PDB entry 6RP2 | X-ray diffraction, 1.35 A resolution | chains S and L of the 4 polymer chains in the assembly

[Chain S]
Name: Hydrogenase-1 small chain
Organism: Escherichia coli K-12
UniProtKB: P69740 (MBHS_ECOL6); residues 4-327 here correspond to UniProt positions 49-372 (UniProt number = residue number + 45)
Chain sequence (324 residues; numbered 4 to 327; the number before each row is that of its first residue):
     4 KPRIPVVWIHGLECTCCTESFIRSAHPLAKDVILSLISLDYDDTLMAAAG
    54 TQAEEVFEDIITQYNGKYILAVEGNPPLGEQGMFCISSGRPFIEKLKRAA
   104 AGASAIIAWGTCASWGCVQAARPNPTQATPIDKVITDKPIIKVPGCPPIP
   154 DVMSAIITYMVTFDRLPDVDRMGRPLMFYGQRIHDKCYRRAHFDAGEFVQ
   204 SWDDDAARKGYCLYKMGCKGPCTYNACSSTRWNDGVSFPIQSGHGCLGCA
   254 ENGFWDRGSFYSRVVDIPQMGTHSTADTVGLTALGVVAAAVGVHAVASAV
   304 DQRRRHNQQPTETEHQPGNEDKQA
Not modelled in the structure: 268-327
Differences from the reference sequence: conflict Cys225 (Thr270 in P69740)
Curated features (UniProtKB/Swiss-Prot):
  - binding site ([4Fe-4S] cluster): Cys17, Cys20, Cys115, Cys149, His187, Cys190, Cys215, Cys221
  - binding site ([3Fe-4S] cluster): Cys230, Cys249, Cys252
Bound ions: fe4-s3 cluster Fe: Cys17, Cys19, Cys20, Cys115, Cys120, Cys149; 4Fe-4S cluster Fe: His187, Cys190, Cys215, Cys221; 3Fe-4S cluster Fe: Cys230, Cys249, Cys252
Residues lining bound ligands:
  - 3Fe-4S cluster (F3S): Ile186, Thr226, Asn228, Cys230, Trp235, Phe241, Pro242, Cys249, Leu250, Gly251, Cys252, Ala253
  - fe4-s3 cluster (SF3): Glu16, Cys17, Thr18, Cys19, Cys20, Glu76, Gly113, Thr114, Cys115, Cys120, Gly148, Cys149, Pro150
  - 4Fe-4S cluster (SF4): Ile186, His187, Cys190, Arg192, Arg193, Phe196, Cys215, Leu216, Tyr217, Cys221, Gly223, Pro224, Ile243

[Chain L]
Name: Hydrogenase-1 large chain
Organism: Escherichia coli (strain K12)
Notes: EC 1.12.99.6
UniProtKB: P0ACD8 (MBHL_ECOLI); residues 1-582 here = UniProt positions 1-582
Chain sequence (582 residues; row label = number of the first residue in the row):
     1 MSTQYETQGYTINNAGRRLVVDPITRIEGHMRCEVNINDQNVITNAVSCG
    51 TMFRGLEIILQGRDPRDAWAFVERICGVCTGVHALASVYAIEDAIGIKVP
   101 DNANIIRNIMLATLWCHDHLVHFYQLAGMDWIDVLDALKADPRKTSELAQ
   151 SLSSWPKSSPGYFFDVQNRLKKFVEGGQLGIFRNGYWGHPQYKLPPEANL
   201 MGFAHYLEALDFQREIVKIHAVFGGKNPHPNWIVGGMPCAINIDESGAVG
   251 AVNMERLNLVQSIITRTADFINNVMIPDALAIGQFNKPWSEIGTGLSDKC
   301 VLSYGAFPDIANDFGEKSLLMPGGAVINGDFNNVLPVDLVDPQQVQEFVD
   351 HAWYRYPNDQVGRHPFDGITDPWYNPGDVKGSDTNIQQLNEQERYSWIKA
   401 PRWRGNAMEVGPLARTLIAYHKGDAATVESVDRMMSALNLPLSGIQSTLG
   451 RILCRAHEAQWAAGKLQYFFDKLMTNLKNGNLATASTEKWEPATWPTECR
   501 GVGFTEAPRGALGHWAAIRDGKIDLYQCVVPTTWNASPRDPKGQIGAYEA
   551 ALMNTKMAIPEQPLEILRTLHSFDPCLACSTH
Not modelled in the structure: 1
Modified positions: Cys79 (S-hydroxycysteine; CSO)
Curated features (UniProtKB/Swiss-Prot):
  - binding site (Ni(2+)): Cys76, Cys79, Cys576, Cys579
Bound ions: Mg2+: Glu57, Cys528; Ni2+: Cys76, Cys79, Cys576, Cys579; carbonmonoxide-(dicyano) iron Fe: Cys79, Cys579
Residues lining bound ligands: carbonmonoxide-(dicyano) iron (FCO): Cys79, Val82, His83, Ala507, Pro508, Arg509, Leu512, Val530, Pro531, Thr532, Cys576, Cys579

[How chain S and chain L interact]
Pairs across the interface (207; chain S residue first):
  Pro5(S) - Gln178(L)
  Arg6(S) - Phe173(L)  hydrogen bond (side chain-backbone)
  Arg6(S) - Gln178(L)  hydrogen bond (backbone-side chain)
  His13(S) - His30(L)  hydrogen bond (backbone-side chain)
  Gly14(S) - His30(L)  hydrogen bond (backbone-side chain)
  Leu15(S) - Met52(L)  hydrophobic
  Leu15(S) - Phe53(L)
  Glu16(S) - Gly29(L)
  Glu16(S) - Met52(L)
  Glu16(S) - Arg54(L)
  Glu16(S) - Ala578(L)
  Cys17(S) - Glu28(L)
  Cys17(S) - Arg54(L)
  Cys17(S) - Arg74(L)
  Cys17(S) - Ile75(L)
  Cys17(S) - Cys76(L)  hydrophobic
  Cys17(S) - Gly77(L)  hydrogen bond (backbone-backbone)
  Cys17(S) - His229(L)  hydrogen bond
  Thr18(S) - Glu28(L)  hydrogen bond
  Cys19(S) - Gly77(L)
  Cys19(S) - Pro228(L)
  Cys19(S) - His229(L)
  Glu22(S) - Gly77(L)
  Glu22(S) - Val78(L)
  Glu22(S) - His117(L)
  Glu22(S) - Pro228(L)
  Ser23(S) - Pro228(L)
  Ile25(S) - Gln213(L)  hydrogen bond (backbone-side chain)
  Arg26(S) - His117(L)  hydrogen bond
  Arg26(S) - Gln213(L)  hydrogen bond
  Arg26(S) - Arg214(L)
  Arg26(S) - Val217(L)
  Arg26(S) - Asn227(L)  hydrogen bond
  Arg26(S) - Pro228(L)
  Ser27(S) - Arg214(L)
  Ala28(S) - Arg214(L)
  Leu31(S) - Asp211(L)
  Leu31(S) - Arg214(L)
  Lys33(S) - Leu210(L)
  Lys33(S) - Asp211(L)  salt bridge
  Asp34(S) - Arg169(L)  salt bridge
  Ile36(S) - Phe173(L)
  Leu37(S) - Arg169(L)
  Leu37(S) - Phe173(L)
  Ser38(S) - Arg169(L)  hydrogen bond
  Ser41(S) - Gln178(L)
  Leu42(S) - Gly180(L)
  Leu42(S) - Ile181(L)  hydrogen bond (backbone-backbone)
  Asp43(S) - Gly180(L)
  Asp43(S) - Arg183(L)  salt bridge
  Asp46(S) - Pro23(L)
  Asp46(S) - Thr25(L)
  Asp46(S) - Arg26(L)  hydrogen bond (backbone-backbone)
  Thr47(S) - Arg26(L)
  Thr47(S) - Ile27(L)
  Thr47(S) - Leu126(L)
  Leu48(S) - Arg26(L)
  Leu48(S) - Met129(L)
  Leu48(S) - Ile181(L)
  Met49(S) - Thr25(L)
  Met49(S) - Arg26(L)  hydrogen bond (backbone-side chain)
  Met49(S) - Ile181(L)
  Ala50(S) - Arg26(L)  hydrogen bond (backbone-side chain)
  Ala50(S) - Met129(L)
  Ala50(S) - Ile181(L)  hydrogen bond (backbone-backbone)
  Ala50(S) - Tyr186(L)
  Ala50(S) - Trp187(L)  hydrophobic
  Ala51(S) - Thr25(L)  hydrogen bond (backbone-side chain)
  Ala51(S) - Arg183(L)
  Ala51(S) - Asn184(L)
  Ala51(S) - Tyr186(L)
  Ala52(S) - Pro23(L)
  Ala52(S) - Thr25(L)
  Ala52(S) - Tyr186(L)  hydrogen bond (backbone-side chain)
  Ala52(S) - Leu567(L)  hydrophobic
  Gly53(S) - Val21(L)
  Gly53(S) - Asp22(L)
  Gly53(S) - Pro23(L)  hydrogen bond (backbone-backbone)
  Gln55(S) - Asn184(L)  hydrogen bond (backbone-side chain)
  Gln55(S) - Tyr186(L)  hydrogen bond
  Gln55(S) - Glu561(L)  hydrogen bond (side chain-backbone)
  Gln55(S) - Pro563(L)
  Glu57(S) - Asp22(L)
  Glu58(S) - Asn184(L)  hydrogen bond
  Val59(S) - Arg183(L)
  Val59(S) - Asn184(L)
  Asp62(S) - Arg183(L)  salt bridge
  Ile63(S) - Arg183(L)
  Glu83(S) - Trp373(L)
  Glu83(S) - Tyr374(L)  hydrogen bond (side chain-backbone)
  Gln84(S) - Asp383(L)
  Gln84(S) - Thr384(L)
  Met86(S) - Tyr374(L)
  Met86(S) - Asp383(L)
  Met86(S) - Thr384(L)
  Met86(S) - Ile386(L)  hydrophobic
  Met86(S) - Trp397(L)  hydrogen bond (backbone-side chain)
  Phe87(S) - Thr51(L)
  Phe87(S) - Met52(L)
  Phe87(S) - Phe53(L)  hydrogen bond (backbone-backbone)
  Phe87(S) - Pro372(L)  hydrophobic
  Phe87(S) - Trp397(L)  hydrophobic
  Cys88(S) - His30(L)
  Cys88(S) - Thr51(L)
  Ile89(S) - Thr51(L)  hydrogen bond (backbone-backbone)
  Ser90(S) - Asp22(L)
  Ser91(S) - Asp22(L)  hydrogen bond (backbone-side chain)
  Ser91(S) - Pro23(L)
  Gly92(S) - Asp22(L)  hydrogen bond (backbone-side chain)
  Gly92(S) - Arg32(L)
  Gly92(S) - Thr384(L)
  Gly92(S) - Asn385(L)
  Gly92(S) - Ile386(L)  hydrogen bond (backbone-backbone)
  Arg93(S) - Thr384(L)
  Arg93(S) - Asn385(L)  hydrogen bond
  Arg93(S) - Gln387(L)
  Pro94(S) - Thr384(L)
  Val121(S) - Leu56(L)  hydrophobic
  Val121(S) - Ile59(L)
  Val121(S) - Phe71(L)  hydrophobic
  Val121(S) - Arg74(L)
  Gln122(S) - Arg54(L)
  Gln122(S) - Ile59(L)
  Ala124(S) - Ile59(L)
  Ala124(S) - Arg63(L)
  Arg125(S) - Ile59(L)
  Arg125(S) - Arg63(L)  hydrogen bond (backbone-side chain)
  Pro126(S) - Ile58(L)  hydrophobic
  Pro126(S) - Ile59(L)
  Pro128(S) - Arg54(L)
  Pro128(S) - Gly55(L)
  Pro128(S) - Ile58(L)  hydrophobic
  Pro128(S) - Ile59(L)
  Thr129(S) - Phe53(L)
  Thr129(S) - Arg54(L)
  Cys149(S) - Arg74(L)  hydrogen bond (backbone-side chain)
  Cys149(S) - Lys226(L)  hydrogen bond (backbone-side chain)
  Cys149(S) - His229(L)
  Pro150(S) - Lys226(L)
  Pro150(S) - Pro228(L)
  Arg192(S) - Gly250(L)  hydrogen bond (side chain-backbone)
  Trp205(S) - Ile233(L)  hydrophobic
  Trp205(S) - Ala485(L)  hydrophobic
  Trp205(S) - Thr487(L)
  Trp205(S) - Trp490(L)
  Asp206(S) - Ala240(L)
  Asp206(S) - Ala483(L)
  Asp206(S) - Thr484(L)  hydrogen bond (side chain-backbone)
  Asp206(S) - Ala485(L)
  Ala210(S) - Ala240(L)
  Arg211(S) - Ile241(L)
  Arg211(S) - Asn242(L)  hydrogen bond (backbone-side chain)
  Arg211(S) - Gly247(L)
  Arg211(S) - Ala251(L)
  Arg211(S) - Leu482(L)
  Arg211(S) - Ala483(L)
  Lys212(S) - Ser246(L)
  Lys212(S) - Gly247(L)
  Gly213(S) - Gly250(L)  hydrogen bond (backbone-backbone)
  Trp235(S) - Gly225(L)
  Trp235(S) - Lys226(L)
  Trp235(S) - Asn227(L)
  Asn236(S) - Val217(L)
  Asn236(S) - Lys218(L)
  Asn236(S) - Ala221(L)
  Asn236(S) - Lys226(L)
  Asn236(S) - Asn227(L)  hydrogen bond (side chain-backbone)
  Asp237(S) - Lys218(L)  salt bridge
  Val239(S) - Lys218(L)
  Val239(S) - Ala221(L)  hydrophobic
  Val239(S) - Val222(L)  hydrophobic
  Val239(S) - Arg256(L)  hydrogen bond (backbone-side chain)
  Val239(S) - Leu259(L)  hydrophobic
  Ser240(S) - Ala221(L)  hydrogen bond (side chain-backbone)
  Ser240(S) - Gly225(L)
  Phe241(S) - Gly225(L)  hydrogen bond (backbone-backbone)
  Pro242(S) - Gly225(L)
  Pro242(S) - Lys226(L)
  Pro242(S) - Asn231(L)
  Gln244(S) - Arg256(L)
  Ser245(S) - Ala221(L)  hydrogen bond (side chain-backbone)
  Ser245(S) - Val222(L)  hydrogen bond (side chain-backbone)
  Ser245(S) - Gly225(L)  hydrogen bond (side chain-backbone)
  Ser245(S) - Pro238(L)
  Ser245(S) - Cys239(L)  hydrogen bond (backbone-backbone)
  Gly246(S) - Pro238(L)
  His247(S) - Trp69(L)
  His247(S) - Asn231(L)
  His247(S) - Trp232(L)
  His247(S) - Ile233(L)
  His247(S) - Pro238(L)
  Leu250(S) - Asn231(L)
  Trp258(S) - Arg63(L)  hydrogen bond (backbone-side chain)
  Trp258(S) - Ala70(L)
  Trp258(S) - Phe71(L)
  Trp258(S) - Arg74(L)
  Asp259(S) - Arg63(L)  salt bridge
  Ser262(S) - Asp67(L)  hydrogen bond
  Phe263(S) - Asp67(L)  hydrogen bond (backbone-side chain)
  Phe263(S) - Ala70(L)  hydrophobic
  Phe263(S) - Phe71(L)  hydrophobic
  Tyr264(S) - Arg66(L)
  Tyr264(S) - Asp67(L)
  Tyr264(S) - Trp69(L)  hydrogen bond
  Tyr264(S) - Trp232(L)
  Tyr264(S) - Ile233(L)
  Tyr264(S) - Trp490(L)  hydrophobic
Also at the interface, not in a pair above, chain S (89 interface residues in all): Tyr44, Thr54, Ala56, Gln66, Tyr67, Tyr191, Ser204
Also at the interface, not in a pair above, chain L (99 interface residues in all): Val20, Asp64, Val121, Gln125, Phe182, Gly185, Leu207, Glu215, Phe223, Gly224, Trp353, Gln562

[Overview]
The interface between chain S and chain L involves 89 residues on one side and 99 on the other, with 51
hydrogen bonds and 6 salt bridges. Polar contacts include Lys33(S)-Asp211(L), Asp34(S)-Arg169(L) and
Asp43(S)-Arg183(L). Chain S binds 4Fe-4S cluster, 3Fe-4S cluster and fe4-s3 cluster.
Chain S is Hydrogenase-1 small chain (Escherichia coli K-12) and chain L is Hydrogenase-1 large chain
(Escherichia coli (strain K12)); the structure, Threonine to Cysteine (T225C) variant of E coli hydrogenase-1,
was determined by X-ray diffraction.
